7TKL - chains A and E of the 27 polymer chains in the assembly; structure by electron microscopy, 6.40 A resolution (low resolution: residue-level contacts below are approximate; hydrogen-bond / salt-bridge calls are withheld).

Chain A:
Name: ATP synthase subunit alpha
Source organism: Saccharomyces cerevisiae
UniProtKB: P07251 (ATPA_YEAST); residues 1-510 here correspond to UniProt positions 36-545 (UniProt number = residue number + 35)
Chain sequence (510 residues; each row starts with the number of its first residue):
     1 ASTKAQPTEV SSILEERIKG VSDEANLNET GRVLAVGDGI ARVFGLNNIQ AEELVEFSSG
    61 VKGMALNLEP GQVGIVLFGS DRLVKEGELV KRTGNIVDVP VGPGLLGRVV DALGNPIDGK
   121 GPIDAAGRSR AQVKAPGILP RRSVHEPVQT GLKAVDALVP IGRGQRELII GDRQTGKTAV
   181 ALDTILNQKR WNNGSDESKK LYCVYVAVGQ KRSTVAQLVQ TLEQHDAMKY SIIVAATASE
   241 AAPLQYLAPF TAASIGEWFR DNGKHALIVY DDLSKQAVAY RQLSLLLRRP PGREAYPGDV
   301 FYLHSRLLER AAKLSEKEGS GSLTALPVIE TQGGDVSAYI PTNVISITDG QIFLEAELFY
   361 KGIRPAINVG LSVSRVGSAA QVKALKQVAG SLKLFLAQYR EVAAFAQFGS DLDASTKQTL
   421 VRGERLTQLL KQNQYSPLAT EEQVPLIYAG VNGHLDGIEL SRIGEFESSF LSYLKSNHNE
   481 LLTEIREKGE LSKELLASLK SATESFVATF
Disordered / not traced: 1-8, 408-409, 510
UniProt features mapped onto this chain:
  - binding site (ATP): Gly171 to Thr178
  - site: Ser372 (Required for activity)
  - modified residue (Phosphoserine): Ser22, Ser143

Chain E:
Name: ATP synthase subunit beta
Source organism: Saccharomyces cerevisiae
Notes: EC 7.1.2.2
UniProtKB: P00830 (ATPB_YEAST); residues 1-478 here correspond to UniProt positions 34-511 (UniProt number = residue number + 33)
Chain sequence (478 residues; numbered 1 to 478; the number before each row is that of its first residue):
     1 ASAAQSTPIT GKVTAVIGAI VDVHFEQSEL PAILNALEIK TPQGKLVLEV AQHLGENTVR
    61 TIAMDGTEGL VRGEKVLDTG GPISVPVGRE TLGRIINVIG EPIDERGPIK SKLRKPIHAD
   121 PPSFAEQSTS AEILETGIKV VDLLAPYARG GKIGLFGGAG VGKTVFIQEL INNIAKAHGG
   181 FSVFTGVGER TREGNDLYRE MKETGVINLE GESKVALVFG QMNEPPGARA RVALTGLTIA
   241 EYFRDEEGQD VLLFIDNIFR FTQAGSEVSA LLGRIPSAVG YQPTLATDMG LLQERITTTK
   301 KGSVTSVQAV YVPADDLTDP APATTFAHLD ATTVLSRGIS ELGIYPAVDP LDSKSRLLDA
   361 AVVGQEHYDV ASKVQETLQT YKSLQDIIAI LGMDELSEQD KLTVERARKI QRFLSQPFAV
   421 AEVFTGIPGK LVRLKDTVAS FKAVLEGKYD NIPEHAFYMV GGIEDVVAKA EKLAAEAN
Disordered / not traced: 1-6, 476-478
UniProt features mapped onto this chain:
  - binding site (ATP): Gly157 to Thr164
  - modified residue: Thr79 (Phosphothreonine), Thr204 (Phosphothreonine), Ser340 (Phosphoserine)

Interface between chain A and chain E:
Residue-residue contacts (12):
  Asn47(A) with Arg72(E)
  Ile49(A) with Leu70(E); Val71(E)
  Gln50(A) with Gly69(E); Leu70(E)
  Ala51(A) with Glu68(E); Gly69(E); Leu70(E)
  Leu68(A) with Ala15(E); Val16(E); Ile17(E)
  Ser346(A) with Ala159(E)
Interface residues without a listed pair, chain A (11 interface residues in all): Asn67, Glu69, Pro70, Ser305, Ala338
Interface residues without a listed pair, chain E (12 interface residues in all): Thr14, Asn223, Ala314

In short:
The interface between chain A and chain E involves 11 residues on one side and 12 on the other. Curated
annotation (UniProt) lists 8 ATP-binding residues on chain A; 8 ATP-binding residues on chain E.
Chain A is ATP synthase subunit alpha and chain E is ATP synthase subunit beta, both from Saccharomyces
cerevisiae; the structure, Yeast ATP synthase State 3binding(a) with 10 mM ATP backbone model, was determined
by electron microscopy, deposited together with 7TJS, 7TJT, 7TJU, 7TJV, 7TJW, 7TJX and 30 further entries.
